Entry 1P3B (X-ray diffraction, 3.00 A resolution); this record covers chains I and F of the 10 polymer chains in the assembly.

# Chain I
Molecule: Palindromic 146bp Human Alpha-Satellite DNA fragment
Source organism: Homo sapiens
Sequence (146 nucleotides; numbered 1 to 146; the number before each row is that of its first residue):
     1 ATCAATATCC ACCTGCAGAT TCTACCAAAA GTGTATTTGG AAACTGCTCC ATCAAAAGGC
    61 ATGTTCAGCG GAATTCCGCT GAACATGCCT TTTGATGGAG CAGTTTCCAA ATACACTTTT
   121 GGTAGAATCT GCAGGTGGAT ATTGAT

# Chain F
Molecule: Histone H4
Source organism: Xenopus laevis
Reference sequence: P62799 (H4_XENLA); residues 201-302 here correspond to UniProt positions 1-102 (UniProt number = residue number - 200)
Chain sequence (102 residues; each row starts with the number of its first residue):
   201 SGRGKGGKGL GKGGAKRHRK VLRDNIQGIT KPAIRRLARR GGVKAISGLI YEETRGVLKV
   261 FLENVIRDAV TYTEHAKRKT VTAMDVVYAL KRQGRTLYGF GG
Not modelled in the structure: 201-221
Sequence notes: conflict Ala245 (Arg46 in P62799)

# Interface between chain I and chain F
Residue-residue contacts (12; chain I residue first):
  DT80(I) - Ile246(F)  sugar contact
  DT80(I) - Ser247(F)  phosphate contact
  DT80(I) - Gly248(F)  hydrogen bond to the phosphate
  DG81(I) - Arg235(F)  salt bridge to the phosphate
  DG81(I) - Ala245(F)  phosphate contact
  DG81(I) - Ile246(F)  hydrogen bond to the phosphate
  DG100(I) - Lys279(F)  salt bridge to the phosphate
  DG100(I) - Thr280(F)  phosphate contact
  DC101(I) - Lys277(F)  phosphate contact
  DC101(I) - Arg278(F)  phosphate contact
  DC101(I) - Lys279(F)  hydrogen bond to the phosphate
  DC101(I) - Thr280(F)  hydrogen bond to the phosphate
Interface residues without a listed pair, chain I (5 interface residues in all): DA102
Interface residues without a listed pair, chain F (11 interface residues in all): Lys244, Tyr251

# In short
5 residues of chain I face 11 of chain F across their interface, with 4 hydrogen bonds and 2 salt bridges.
Polar contacts include DT80(I)-Gly248(F), DG81(I)-Ile246(F) and DC101(I)-Lys279(F).
Chain I is Palindromic 146bp Human Alpha-Satellite DNA fragment (Homo sapiens) and chain F is Histone H4
(Xenopus laevis); the structure, Crystallographic Studies of Nucleosome Core Particles containing Histone
'Sin' Mutants, was determined by X-ray diffraction (same publication as 1P34, 1P3A, 1P3F, 1P3G, 1P3I, 1P3K and
4 further entries).
